PDB entry 7ZO8 | electron microscopy, 3.60 A resolution | chains A and B

[Chain A (and B)]
Protein: Beta-(1-->2)glucan export ATP-binding/permease protein NdvA
Source organism: Brucella abortus 2308
Notes: EC 7.5.2.3; chain B of this document is another copy of the same molecule, construct and numbering; everything in this record applies to it too
UniProtKB: Q2YQ73 (NDVA_BRUA2); numbering as in UniProt (aligned over 1-599)
Chain sequence (599 residues; numbered 1 to 599; the number before each row is that of its first residue):
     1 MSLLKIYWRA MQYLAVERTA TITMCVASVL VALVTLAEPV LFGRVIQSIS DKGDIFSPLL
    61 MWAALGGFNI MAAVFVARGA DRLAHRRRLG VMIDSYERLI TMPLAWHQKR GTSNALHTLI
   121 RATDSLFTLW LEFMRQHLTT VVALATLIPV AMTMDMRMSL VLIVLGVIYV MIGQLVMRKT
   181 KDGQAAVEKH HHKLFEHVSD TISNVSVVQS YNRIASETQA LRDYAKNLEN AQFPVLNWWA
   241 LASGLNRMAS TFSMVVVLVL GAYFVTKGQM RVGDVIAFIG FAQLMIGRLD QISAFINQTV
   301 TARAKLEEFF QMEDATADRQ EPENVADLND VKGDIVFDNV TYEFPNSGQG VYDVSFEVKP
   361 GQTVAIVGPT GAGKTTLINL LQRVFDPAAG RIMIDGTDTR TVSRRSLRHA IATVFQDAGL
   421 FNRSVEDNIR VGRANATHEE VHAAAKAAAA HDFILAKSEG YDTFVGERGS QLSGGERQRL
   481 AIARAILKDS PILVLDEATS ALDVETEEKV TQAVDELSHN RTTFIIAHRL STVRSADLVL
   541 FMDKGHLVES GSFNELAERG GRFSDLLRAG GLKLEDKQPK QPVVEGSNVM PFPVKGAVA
Unresolved in the structure: 571-599
UniProt features mapped onto this chain:
  - binding site (ATP): G368 to T375
Residues lining bound ligands: diundecyl phosphatidyl choline (PLC): L3, V141, L144, I148, V170, Q174, M285, L289, I292, S293, I296, V300

[How chain A and chain B interact]
Contacting residue pairs (126):
  F42(A) with L258(B), hydrophobic; I279(B), hydrophobic
  I46(A) with I276(B), hydrophobic
  S50(A) with S50(B), hydrogen bond
  D51(A) with V265(B); V272(B)
  I55(A) with A262(B), hydrophobic
  L59(A) with V259(B), hydrophobic; A262(B), hydrophobic
  W62(A) with M254(B), hydrophobic; V255(B), hydrophobic; L258(B), hydrophobic
  G66(A) with T251(B)
  N69(A) with R247(B), hydrogen bond
  I70(A) with M248(B), hydrophobic
  V74(A) with A240(B); M248(B), hydrophobic
  R78(A) with N237(B), hydrogen bond; A240(B)
  D81(A) with L236(B)
  R82(A) with L236(B)
  H85(A) with Q232(B)
  R88(A) with F195(B)
  L89(A) with A225(B), hydrophobic
  M92(A) with F195(B), hydrophobic
  I93(A) with L221(B), hydrophobic; R222(B)
  Y96(A) with T201(B), hydrogen bond; I202(B), hydrophobic; E217(B); L221(B), hydrophobic
  E97(A) with T218(B)
  I100(A) with T201(B); V205(B), hydrophobic; Q209(B); I214(B), hydrophobic
  T101(A) with Q209(B); I214(B)
  M102(A) with Q209(B)
  L104(A) with S206(B); Q209(B)
  H107(A) with V205(B)
  T112(A) with I202(B), hydrogen bond (side chain-backbone)
  L116(A) with V198(B), hydrophobic; S199(B); I202(B), hydrophobic
  I120(A) with F195(B), hydrophobic
  R135(A) with S243(B)
  F195(A) with R88(B); M92(B), hydrophobic; I120(B), hydrophobic
  V198(A) with L116(B), hydrophobic
  S199(A) with L116(B)
  D200(A) with N422(B)
  T201(A) with Y96(B), hydrogen bond; I100(B)
  I202(A) with Y96(B), hydrophobic; T112(B), hydrogen bond (backbone-side chain); L116(B), hydrophobic
  N204(A) with L420(B), hydrogen bond (side chain-backbone); F421(B)
  V205(A) with I100(B), hydrophobic; H107(B)
  S206(A) with L104(B)
  V207(A) with G419(B)
  V208(A) with F421(B), hydrophobic
  Q209(A) with I100(B); T101(B); M102(B), hydrogen bond (side chain-backbone); L104(B); R408(B), hydrogen bond (backbone-side chain)
  S210(A) with R408(B); K488(B)
  Y211(A) with R484(B), hydrogen bond; K488(B)
  N212(A) with R405(B), hydrogen bond (side chain-backbone); R408(B); H409(B)
  R213(A) with V431(B)
  I214(A) with I100(B), hydrophobic; T101(B)
  E217(A) with Y96(B); R423(B), salt bridge
  T218(A) with E97(B)
  L221(A) with I93(B), hydrophobic; Y96(B), hydrophobic
  R222(A) with I93(B)
  A225(A) with L89(B)
  Q232(A) with H85(B)
  L236(A) with D81(B); R82(B)
  N237(A) with R78(B), hydrogen bond
  A240(A) with V74(B); R78(B)
  S243(A) with R135(B)
  R247(A) with N69(B)
  M248(A) with I70(B), hydrophobic; V74(B), hydrophobic
  T251(A) with G66(B)
  M254(A) with W62(B)
  V255(A) with W62(B), hydrophobic
  L258(A) with F42(B), hydrophobic; W62(B), hydrophobic
  V259(A) with L59(B), hydrophobic
  A262(A) with I55(B), hydrophobic; L59(B), hydrophobic
  V265(A) with D51(B)
  V272(A) with D51(B)
  I276(A) with I46(B), hydrophobic
  I279(A) with F42(B), hydrophobic
  Q283(A) with Q283(B)
  R405(A) with N212(B), hydrogen bond (backbone-side chain)
  R408(A) with Q209(B), hydrogen bond (side chain-backbone); S210(B); N212(B)
  H409(A) with N212(B)
  G419(A) with V207(B)
  L420(A) with N204(B), hydrogen bond (backbone-side chain)
  F421(A) with N204(B); V208(B), hydrophobic
  N422(A) with D200(B)
  R423(A) with E217(B), salt bridge
  V431(A) with R213(B)
  R484(A) with Y211(B), hydrogen bond
  K488(A) with S210(B); Y211(B)
Other interface residues (no listed pair), chain A (97 interface residues in all): V45, A73, A77, L99, P103, L119, H197, S203, L228, W239, F252, T266, R404, T413, F415, R468
Other interface residues (no listed pair), chain B (97 interface residues in all): V45, A73, A77, L99, P103, L119, H197, S203, L228, W239, F252, T266, R404, T413, F415, R468

[Overview]
The chain A/chain B interface involves 97 residues from each chain; the contacts include 17 hydrogen bonds and
2 salt bridges. Polar pairs include E217(A)-R423(B), S50(A)-S50(B) and N69(A)-R247(B). Chain A binds diundecyl
phosphatidyl choline. UniProt lists 8 ATP-binding residues on chain A.
Both chains are Beta-(1-->2)glucan export ATP-binding/permease protein NdvA (Brucella abortus 2308). Entry
7ZO8 (cryo-EM structure of CGT ABC transporter in nanodisc apo state) was determined by electron microscopy
(same publication as 7ZNU, 7ZO9 and 7ZOA).
